Entry 1W0K (X-ray diffraction, 2.85 A resolution); this record covers chains C and D of the 7 polymer chains in the assembly.

[Chain C]
Protein: ATP synthase alpha chain heart isoform, mitochondrial precursor
Source organism: Bos taurus
Notes: EC 3.6.3.14
UniProtKB: P19483 (ATP0_BOVIN); residues 1-510 here correspond to UniProt positions 44-553 (UniProt number = residue number + 43)
Sequence (510 residues; each row starts with the number of its first residue):
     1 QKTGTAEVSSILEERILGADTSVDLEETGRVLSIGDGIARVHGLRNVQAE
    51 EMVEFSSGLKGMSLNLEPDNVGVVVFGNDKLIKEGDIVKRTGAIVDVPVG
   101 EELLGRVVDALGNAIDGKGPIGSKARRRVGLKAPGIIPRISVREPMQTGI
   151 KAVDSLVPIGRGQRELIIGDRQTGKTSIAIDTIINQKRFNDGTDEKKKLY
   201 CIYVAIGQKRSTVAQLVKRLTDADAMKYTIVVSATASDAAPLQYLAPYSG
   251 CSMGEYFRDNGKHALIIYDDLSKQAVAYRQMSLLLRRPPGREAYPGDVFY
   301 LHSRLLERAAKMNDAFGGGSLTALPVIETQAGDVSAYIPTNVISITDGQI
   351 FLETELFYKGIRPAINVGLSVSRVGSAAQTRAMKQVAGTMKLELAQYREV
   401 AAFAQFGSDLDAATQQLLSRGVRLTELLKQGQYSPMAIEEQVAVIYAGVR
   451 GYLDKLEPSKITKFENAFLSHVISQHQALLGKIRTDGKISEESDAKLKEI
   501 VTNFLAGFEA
Unresolved in the structure: 1-18
Differences from the reference sequence: cloning artifact (481)
Curated features (UniProtKB/Swiss-Prot):
  - binding site (ATP): Gln172, Gly174, Lys175, Thr176, Ser177, Gln430, Gln432
  - binding site (Mg(2+)): Thr176, Asp269
  - site: Ser370 (Required for activity)
  - modified residue: Gln1 (Pyrrolidone carboxylic acid), Ser10 (Phosphoserine), Ser22 (Phosphoserine), Ser33 (Phosphoserine), Ser63 (Phosphoserine), Lys80 (N6-acetyllysine), Lys83 (N6-acetyllysine), Lys89 (N6-acetyllysine), Thr91 (Phosphothreonine), Lys118 (N6-acetyllysine), Ser123 (Phosphoserine), Lys124 (N6-acetyllysine), Ser141 (Phosphoserine), Arg161 (Omega-N-methylarginine), Lys187 (N6-acetyllysine), Lys196 (N6-acetyllysine), Lys197 (N6-acetyllysine), Lys218 (N6-acetyllysine), Lys262 (N6-acetyllysine), Lys384 (N6-acetyllysine) and 6 more in UniProt
  - glycosylation: Ser33 (O-linked (GlcNAc) serine)
Bound ions: Mg2+: Thr176 (together with ADP)
Ligand contacts:
  - ADP (adenosine-5'-diphosphate), molecule 1: Asp170, Arg171, Gln172, Thr173, Gly174, Lys175, Thr176, Ser177, Phe357, Arg362, Pro363, Gln430, Gly431, Gln432, Tyr433
  - ADP, molecule 2: Val371, Ser372, Arg373
Reported in the primary citation:
  - binding site for ADP: Arg373

[Chain D]
Protein: ATP synthase beta chain, mitochondrial precursor
Source organism: Bos taurus
Notes: EC 3.6.3.14
UniProtKB: P00829 (ATPB_BOVIN); residues -3 to 478 here correspond to UniProt positions 47-528 (UniProt number = residue number + 50)
Sequence (482 residues; each row starts with the number of its first residue; numbers below 1 keep their minus sign (Ala-3 is residue -3)):
    -3 AAQASPSPKAGATTGRIVAVIGAVVDVQFDEGLPPILNALEVQGRETRLV
    47 LEVAQHLGESTVRTIAMDGTEGLVRGQKVLDSGAPIRIPVGPETLGRIMN
    97 VIGEPIDERGPIKTKQFAAIHAEAPEFVEMSVEQEILVTGIKVVDLLAPY
   147 AKGGKIGLFGGAGVGKTVLIMELINNVAKAHGGYSVFAGVGERTREGNDL
   197 YHEMIESGVINLKDATSKVALVYGQMNEPPGARARVALTGLTVAEYFRDQ
   247 EGQDVLLFIDNIFRFTQAGSEVSALLGRIPSAVGYQPTLATDMGTMQERI
   297 TTTKKGSITSVQAIYVPADDLTDPAPATTFAHLDATTVLSRAIAELGIYP
   347 AVDPLDSTSRIMDPNIVGSEHYDVARGVQKILQDYKSLQDIIAILGMDEL
   397 SEEDKLTVSRARKIQRFLSQPFQVAEVFTGHLGKLVPLKETIKGFQQILA
   447 GEYDHLPEQAFYMVGPIEEAVAKADKLAEEHS
Unresolved in the structure: -3 to 8, 476-478
Curated features (UniProtKB/Swiss-Prot):
  - binding site (ADP): Gly159, Val160, Gly161, Lys162, Thr163, Val164
  - binding site (ATP): Gly159, Gly161, Lys162, Thr163, Val164, Arg189
  - binding site (phosphate): Gly159, Val160, Gly161, Lys162, Thr163
  - binding site (Mg(2+)): Thr163, Glu188
  - modified residue: Lys74 (N6-acetyllysine), Lys111 (N6-acetyllysine), Lys148 (N6-acetyllysine), Lys209 (N6-acetyllysine), Lys214 (N6-acetyllysine), Thr262 (Phosphothreonine), Ser365 (Phosphoserine), Lys376 (N6-acetyllysine), Ser383 (Phosphoserine), Lys430 (N6-acetyllysine), Lys435 (N6-acetyllysine), Lys472 (N6-acetyllysine)
  - glycosylation: Ser56 (O-linked (GlcNAc) serine)
Bound ions: Mg2+: Thr163 (together with ADP)
Ligand contacts:
  - ADP (adenosine-5'-diphosphate), molecule 1: Gly157, Ala158, Gly159, Val160, Gly161, Lys162, Thr163, Val164, Tyr345, Pro346, Phe418, Ala421, Phe424, Thr425
  - ADP, molecule 2: Ser355, Tyr368, Arg372
Reported in the primary citation:
  - binding site for ADP: Phe424

[Interface between chain C and chain D]
Contacting residue pairs (126):
  Gly43(C) with Arg71(D), hydrogen bond (backbone-side chain)
  Leu44(C) with Arg71(D), hydrogen bond (backbone-side chain)
  Arg45(C) with Val70(D); Arg71(D)
  Asn46(C) with Val70(D)
  Val47(C) with Leu69(D); Val70(D); Arg71(D)
  Gln48(C) with Gly68(D); Leu69(D); Val70(D)
  Ala49(C) with Thr66(D); Glu67(D); Gly68(D), hydrogen bond (backbone-backbone); Leu69(D), hydrogen bond (backbone-backbone)
  Glu50(C) with Glu67(D)
  Leu64(C) with Val16(D)
  Asn65(C) with Val16(D); Ile17(D)
  Leu66(C) with Val14(D); Ala15(D); Val16(D), hydrogen bond (backbone-backbone); Leu69(D); Arg71(D)
  Glu67(C) with Val14(D); Arg71(D), hydrogen bond (backbone-side chain)
  Pro68(C) with Val14(D); Arg71(D)
  Val71(C) with Arg71(D)
  Ile94(C) with Gly68(D)
  Lys132(C) with Asp64(D), salt bridge; Asn223(D); Glu224(D), salt bridge
  Ala133(C) with Asn223(D)
  Pro134(C) with Thr190(D)
  Gly135(C) with Thr190(D)
  Ile136(C) with Thr190(D); Asn194(D), hydrogen bond (backbone-side chain); Tyr219(D), hydrophobic
  Ile137(C) with Ile102(D); Asp103(D); Glu104(D); Tyr197(D), hydrophobic
  Arg139(C) with Thr190(D); Asn194(D), hydrogen bond (backbone-side chain)
  Ile140(C) with Asn194(D)
  Ser141(C) with Asn194(D); Asp195(D)
  Arg164(C) with Arg189(D)
  Arg287(C) with Ile17(D); Leu271(D)
  Pro288(C) with Ala270(D), hydrophobic
  Arg291(C) with Val279(D); Ala314(D); Asp319(D), salt bridge
  Gly296(C) with Glu267(D)
  Asp297(C) with Glu267(D)
  Phe299(C) with Met222(D), hydrophobic; Arg229(D); Arg260(D); Gln263(D); Glu267(D)
  Tyr300(C) with Glu224(D); Pro225(D); Pro226(D); Arg229(D); Glu267(D)
  Ser303(C) with Met222(D), hydrogen bond (side chain-backbone)
  Glu307(C) with Arg189(D); Thr190(D), hydrogen bond; Met222(D); Asn223(D)
  Ser335(C) with Ala314(D); Asp315(D), hydrogen bond
  Tyr337(C) with Ala314(D)
  Thr340(C) with Ala158(D); Tyr311(D), hydrogen bond (backbone-side chain); Ala314(D), hydrogen bond (side chain-backbone)
  Asn341(C) with Tyr311(D)
  Ile343(C) with Ala158(D), hydrophobic; Arg189(D)
  Ser344(C) with Ala158(D); Arg189(D), hydrogen bond (backbone-side chain); Met222(D); Arg260(D), hydrogen bond; Tyr311(D)
  Ile345(C) with Arg189(D), hydrogen bond (backbone-side chain); Met222(D), hydrophobic
  Thr346(C) with Arg189(D), hydrogen bond (backbone-side chain)
  Asp347(C) with Arg189(D), salt bridge; Arg191(D), salt bridge
  Gly368(C) with Glu341(D)
  Leu369(C) with Arg337(D)
  Ser372(C) with Phe424(D)
  Arg373(C) with Gly159(D); Arg189(D); Arg191(D); Phe424(D)
  Val374(C) with Phe424(D)
  Gly375(C) with Val423(D); Phe424(D)
  Ser376(C) with Val423(D), hydrogen bond (backbone-backbone)
  Gly388(C) with Thr425(D)
  Thr389(C) with Thr425(D)
  Leu392(C) with Tyr458(D)
  Ala395(C) with Glu341(D); Leu342(D); Gly343(D)
  Gln396(C) with Leu342(D), hydrogen bond (side chain-backbone); Arg412(D), hydrogen bond; Gln455(D); Tyr458(D)
  Glu399(C) with Leu342(D); Arg408(D), salt bridge; Arg412(D), salt bridge
  Val400(C) with Glu454(D); Gln455(D)
  Phe403(C) with Tyr381(D); Ile388(D), hydrophobic; Arg408(D)
  Phe406(C) with Ile388(D); Ala389(D)
  Ser408(C) with Met393(D)
  Asp411(C) with Pro453(D)
  Ala413(C) with Pro453(D), hydrophobic
  Leu417(C) with Gln455(D)
Other interface residues (no listed pair), chain C (70 interface residues in all): Asn70, Val142, Arg304, Ala336, Val371, Ala377, Thr414
Other interface residues (no listed pair), chain D (72 interface residues in all): Ile94, Glu188, Gly193, Gln221, Ser266, Gly280, Tyr281, Pro313, Ala340, Ile344, Tyr345, Val404, Gln411, Gly426, His427, Met459

[Summary]
70 residues of chain C and 72 residues of chain D are in contact, with 20 hydrogen bonds and 7 salt bridges.
Among the polar pairs are Lys132(C)-Asp64(D), Lys132(C)-Glu224(D) and Arg291(C)-Asp319(D). One ADP molecule is
bound between chain C and chain D. From the paper: a binding site for ADP at Arg373(C) and Phe424(D).
Chain C is ATP synthase alpha chain heart isoform, mitochondrial precursor and chain D is ATP synthase beta
chain, mitochondrial precursor, both from Bos taurus; the structure, ADP inhibited bovine F1-ATPase, was
determined by X-ray diffraction (same publication as 1W0J).
